1P1I - chains A and B; structure by X-ray diffraction, 2.40 A resolution.

[Chain A (and B)]
Molecule: Inositol-3-phosphate synthase
From: Saccharomyces cerevisiae
Notes: EC 5.5.1.4; chain B of this document is another copy of the same molecule, construct and numbering; everything in this record applies to it too
UniProt: P11986 (INO1_YEAST); aligned to UniProt positions 1-533 over residues 1-533 (the alignment contains insertions or deletions, so no single offset holds)
Chain sequence (533 residues; row label = number of the first residue in the row):
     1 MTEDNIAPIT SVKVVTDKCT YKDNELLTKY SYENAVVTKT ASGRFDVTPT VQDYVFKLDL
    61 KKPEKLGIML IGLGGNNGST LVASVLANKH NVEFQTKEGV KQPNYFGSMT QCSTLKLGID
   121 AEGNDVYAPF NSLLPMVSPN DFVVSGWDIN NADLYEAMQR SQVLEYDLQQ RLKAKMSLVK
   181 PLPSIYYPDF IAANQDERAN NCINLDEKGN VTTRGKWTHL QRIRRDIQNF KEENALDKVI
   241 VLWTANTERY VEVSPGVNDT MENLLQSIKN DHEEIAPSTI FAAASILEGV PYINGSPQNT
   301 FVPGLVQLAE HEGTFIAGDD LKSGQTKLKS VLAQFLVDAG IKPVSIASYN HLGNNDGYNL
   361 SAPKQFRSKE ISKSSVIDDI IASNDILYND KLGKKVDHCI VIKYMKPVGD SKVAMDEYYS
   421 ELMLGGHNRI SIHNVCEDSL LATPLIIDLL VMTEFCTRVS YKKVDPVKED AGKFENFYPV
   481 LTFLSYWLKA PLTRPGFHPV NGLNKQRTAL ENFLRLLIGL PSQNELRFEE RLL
Unresolved in the structure: 1-8, 357-375 (chain B: 1-9, 354-379)
Ligand contacts: NAD (nicotinamide-adenine-dinucleotide): Ile-71, Gly-72, Gly-74, Gly-75, Asn-76, Asn-77, Trp-147, Asp-148, Ile-149, Asn-150, Ser-184, Ile-185, Ile-191, Arg-198, Trp-243, Thr-244, Ala-245, Asn-246, Thr-247, Pro-277, Phe-281, Gly-295, Ser-296, Pro-297, Asp-320, Leu-321, Asn-354, Asn-355, Asp-356, Asp-438, Ser-439, Ala-442
Swiss-Prot annotation at these positions:
  - binding site (NAD(+)): Gly-74, Gly-75, Asn-76, Asn-77, Asp-148, Ser-184, Ile-185, Gln-195, Asp-196, Arg-198, Thr-244, Ala-245, Asn-246, Thr-247, Gly-295, Ser-296, Asp-320, Leu-321, Ser-323, Asn-354 and 7 more in UniProt
  - modified residue: Thr-48 (Phosphothreonine), Ser-177 (Phosphoserine), Ser-184 (Phosphoserine), Ser-296 (Phosphoserine), Ser-368 (Phosphoserine), Ser-374 (Phosphoserine)

[How chain A and chain B interact]
Pairs across the interface (276; chain A residue first):
  Ile-9(A) / Ser-42(B)
  Ile-9(A) / Gly-43(B)
  Thr-10(A) / Gly-43(B)
  Thr-10(A) / Phe-45(B)
  Ser-11(A) / Arg-44(B)
  Ser-11(A) / Phe-45(B)  hydrogen bond (backbone-backbone)
  Val-12(A) / Phe-45(B)
  Lys-13(A) / Arg-44(B)
  Lys-13(A) / Phe-45(B)  hydrogen bond (backbone-backbone)
  Lys-13(A) / Asp-46(B)  salt bridge
  Lys-13(A) / Val-47(B)  hydrogen bond (backbone-backbone)
  Val-14(A) / Val-47(B)  hydrophobic
  Val-15(A) / Val-47(B)  hydrogen bond (backbone-backbone)
  Val-15(A) / Pro-49(B)
  Lys-18(A) / Glu-33(B)  salt bridge
  Tyr-30(A) / Leu-526(B)
  Tyr-30(A) / Phe-528(B)  hydrophobic
  Tyr-32(A) / Asn-524(B)
  Tyr-32(A) / Leu-526(B)  hydrophobic
  Tyr-32(A) / Arg-527(B)
  Tyr-32(A) / Phe-528(B)  hydrogen bond (side chain-backbone)
  Tyr-32(A) / Glu-529(B)  hydrogen bond
  Glu-33(A) / Pro-521(B)
  Glu-33(A) / Asn-524(B)  hydrogen bond (backbone-side chain)
  Asn-34(A) / Ile-119(B)
  Asn-34(A) / Glu-529(B)  hydrogen bond
  Ala-35(A) / Leu-117(B)
  Ala-35(A) / Gly-118(B)
  Ala-35(A) / Ile-119(B)  hydrogen bond (backbone-backbone)
  Ala-35(A) / Leu-520(B)  hydrophobic
  Val-36(A) / Ile-119(B)
  Val-37(A) / Leu-117(B)  hydrophobic
  Val-37(A) / Gly-118(B)
  Val-37(A) / Ile-119(B)  hydrogen bond (backbone-backbone)
  Val-37(A) / Asp-120(B)
  Val-37(A) / Val-126(B)  hydrophobic
  Gly-43(A) / Thr-10(B)
  Gly-43(A) / Ser-11(B)
  Arg-44(A) / Ser-11(B)
  Arg-44(A) / Lys-13(B)
  Phe-45(A) / Thr-10(B)
  Phe-45(A) / Ser-11(B)  hydrogen bond (backbone-backbone)
  Phe-45(A) / Val-12(B)
  Phe-45(A) / Lys-13(B)  hydrogen bond (backbone-backbone)
  Phe-45(A) / Leu-117(B)  hydrophobic
  Phe-45(A) / Tyr-127(B)
  Phe-45(A) / Ala-128(B)  hydrophobic
  Asp-46(A) / Lys-13(B)
  Val-47(A) / Val-12(B)  hydrophobic
  Val-47(A) / Lys-13(B)  hydrogen bond (backbone-backbone)
  Val-47(A) / Val-14(B)
  Val-47(A) / Val-15(B)  hydrogen bond (backbone-backbone)
  Val-47(A) / Leu-117(B)  hydrophobic
  Val-47(A) / Leu-520(B)  hydrophobic
  Pro-49(A) / Val-15(B)
  Tyr-54(A) / Phe-528(B)  hydrophobic
  Tyr-54(A) / Leu-532(B)  hydrophobic
  Phe-56(A) / Phe-528(B)  hydrophobic
  Ser-84(A) / Met-423(B)
  Ser-84(A) / Leu-424(B)
  Phe-94(A) / Leu-424(B)
  Phe-94(A) / Gly-425(B)
  Pro-103(A) / Leu-424(B)  hydrophobic
  Asn-104(A) / Met-423(B)
  Asn-104(A) / Leu-424(B)
  Tyr-105(A) / Met-423(B)  hydrophobic
  Phe-106(A) / Gly-340(B)
  Phe-106(A) / Leu-387(B)  hydrophobic
  Phe-106(A) / Leu-392(B)  hydrophobic
  Phe-106(A) / Glu-421(B)
  Phe-106(A) / Leu-422(B)
  Phe-106(A) / Met-423(B)
  Gly-107(A) / Ala-339(B)
  Gly-107(A) / Gly-340(B)  hydrogen bond (backbone-backbone)
  Gly-107(A) / Ile-341(B)
  Ser-108(A) / Ala-339(B)
  Met-109(A) / Asp-338(B)
  Met-109(A) / Ala-339(B)  hydrogen bond (backbone-backbone)
  Cys-112(A) / Gly-340(B)
  Cys-112(A) / Asn-384(B)
  Cys-112(A) / Ile-386(B)
  Cys-112(A) / Leu-387(B)  hydrophobic
  Ser-113(A) / Val-337(B)
  Ser-113(A) / Asp-338(B)
  Ser-113(A) / Ile-386(B)
  Thr-114(A) / Ser-383(B)  hydrogen bond (side chain-backbone)
  Thr-114(A) / Asn-384(B)
  Thr-114(A) / Ile-386(B)
  Leu-117(A) / Ala-35(B)
  Leu-117(A) / Val-37(B)  hydrophobic
  Leu-117(A) / Phe-45(B)  hydrophobic
  Leu-117(A) / Val-47(B)
  Gly-118(A) / Ala-35(B)
  Gly-118(A) / Val-37(B)
  Ile-119(A) / Ala-35(B)  hydrogen bond (backbone-backbone)
  Ile-119(A) / Val-36(B)
  Ile-119(A) / Val-37(B)  hydrogen bond (backbone-backbone)
  Asp-120(A) / Val-36(B)
  Asp-120(A) / Val-37(B)
  Glu-122(A) / Gly-496(B)
  Glu-122(A) / Phe-497(B)
  Gly-123(A) / Phe-497(B)
  Asn-124(A) / Gly-496(B)
  Asn-124(A) / Phe-497(B)
  Asn-124(A) / His-498(B)  hydrogen bond (side chain-backbone)
  Asp-125(A) / Val-500(B)
  Val-126(A) / Phe-45(B)  hydrophobic
  Tyr-127(A) / Phe-45(B)
  Tyr-127(A) / Ala-382(B)
  Tyr-127(A) / Ser-383(B)
  Tyr-127(A) / Lys-505(B)
  Ala-128(A) / Phe-45(B)  hydrophobic
  Pro-129(A) / Ile-386(B)  hydrophobic
  Lys-327(A) / Phe-335(B)
  Leu-328(A) / Leu-332(B)  hydrophobic
  Leu-328(A) / Phe-335(B)  hydrophobic
  Leu-328(A) / Ile-430(B)  hydrophobic
  Val-331(A) / Val-331(B)  hydrophobic
  Val-331(A) / Phe-335(B)  hydrophobic
  Leu-332(A) / Leu-328(B)  hydrophobic
  Phe-335(A) / Lys-327(B)
  Phe-335(A) / Leu-328(B)  hydrophobic
  Phe-335(A) / Val-331(B)  hydrophobic
  Phe-335(A) / Leu-503(B)  hydrophobic
  Asp-338(A) / Met-109(B)
  Asp-338(A) / Tyr-486(B)
  Asp-338(A) / Arg-507(B)  hydrogen bond (backbone-side chain)
  Ala-339(A) / Gly-107(B)
  Ala-339(A) / Ser-108(B)
  Ala-339(A) / Met-109(B)
  Gly-340(A) / Phe-106(B)
  Gly-340(A) / Gly-107(B)  hydrogen bond (backbone-backbone)
  Gly-340(A) / Cys-112(B)
  Lys-342(A) / Phe-106(B)
  Ser-383(A) / Thr-114(B)  hydrogen bond (backbone-side chain)
  Ser-383(A) / Tyr-127(B)
  Asn-384(A) / Cys-112(B)  hydrogen bond (side chain-backbone)
  Asn-384(A) / Ser-113(B)
  Ile-386(A) / Gln-111(B)
  Ile-386(A) / Cys-112(B)
  Ile-386(A) / Ser-113(B)
  Ile-386(A) / Thr-114(B)
  Leu-387(A) / Phe-106(B)  hydrophobic
  Leu-387(A) / Cys-112(B)
  Leu-392(A) / Phe-106(B)  hydrophobic
  Glu-421(A) / Lys-101(B)  salt bridge
  Glu-421(A) / Phe-106(B)
  Leu-422(A) / Phe-106(B)
  Leu-422(A) / Leu-440(B)  hydrophobic
  Leu-422(A) / Leu-441(B)  hydrophobic
  Met-423(A) / Ser-84(B)
  Met-423(A) / Asn-104(B)
  Met-423(A) / Phe-106(B)  hydrogen bond (backbone-backbone)
  Met-423(A) / Leu-440(B)
  Met-423(A) / Thr-443(B)
  Met-423(A) / Pro-444(B)
  Leu-424(A) / Phe-94(B)
  Leu-424(A) / Pro-103(B)  hydrophobic
  Leu-424(A) / Asn-104(B)
  Leu-424(A) / Leu-164(B)  hydrophobic
  Gly-425(A) / Phe-94(B)
  Gly-425(A) / Lys-101(B)
  Gly-426(A) / Leu-440(B)
  His-427(A) / Cys-436(B)
  Asn-428(A) / Asn-434(B)  hydrogen bond
  Asn-428(A) / Val-435(B)  hydrogen bond (side chain-backbone)
  Asn-428(A) / Cys-436(B)
  Arg-429(A) / His-433(B)
  Arg-429(A) / Asn-434(B)
  Arg-429(A) / Val-435(B)  hydrogen bond (backbone-backbone)
  Ile-430(A) / Leu-328(B)  hydrophobic
  Ile-430(A) / His-433(B)
  Ile-430(A) / Asn-434(B)
  Ser-431(A) / Ser-431(B)
  Ser-431(A) / Ile-432(B)
  Ser-431(A) / His-433(B)  hydrogen bond (backbone-backbone)
  Ile-432(A) / Ser-431(B)
  His-433(A) / Arg-429(B)
  His-433(A) / Ile-430(B)
  His-433(A) / Ser-431(B)  hydrogen bond (backbone-backbone)
  Asn-434(A) / Asn-428(B)
  Asn-434(A) / Arg-429(B)
  Val-435(A) / Asn-428(B)
  Val-435(A) / Arg-429(B)  hydrogen bond (backbone-backbone)
  Cys-436(A) / His-427(B)
  Cys-436(A) / Asn-428(B)  hydrogen bond
  Glu-437(A) / Gly-426(B)
  Glu-437(A) / His-427(B)
  Leu-440(A) / Met-423(B)
  Leu-440(A) / Gly-426(B)
  Leu-441(A) / Ile-341(B)  hydrophobic
  Leu-441(A) / Leu-422(B)  hydrophobic
  Leu-441(A) / Asn-428(B)
  Pro-444(A) / Met-423(B)
  Tyr-461(A) / Leu-532(B)  hydrophobic
  Tyr-461(A) / Leu-533(B)  hydrogen bond (side chain-backbone)
  Glu-475(A) / Leu-533(B)
  Phe-477(A) / Arg-531(B)
  Phe-477(A) / Leu-532(B)  hydrophobic
  Tyr-478(A) / Glu-530(B)
  Tyr-478(A) / Arg-531(B)  hydrogen bond (backbone-backbone)
  Tyr-478(A) / Leu-533(B)  hydrophobic
  Thr-482(A) / Glu-530(B)
  Thr-482(A) / Arg-531(B)  hydrogen bond
  Phe-483(A) / Arg-531(B)
  Thr-493(A) / Glu-530(B)
  Arg-494(A) / Glu-530(B)  hydrogen bond (side chain-backbone)
  Arg-494(A) / Leu-532(B)  hydrogen bond (side chain-backbone)
  Arg-494(A) / Leu-533(B)  hydrogen bond (side chain-backbone)
  Gly-496(A) / Glu-122(B)
  Gly-496(A) / Asn-124(B)
  Phe-497(A) / Asn-124(B)
  Phe-497(A) / Glu-529(B)
  Phe-497(A) / Glu-530(B)
  His-498(A) / Asn-124(B)  hydrogen bond
  Val-500(A) / Asp-125(B)
  Val-500(A) / Arg-527(B)
  Leu-503(A) / Phe-335(B)  hydrophobic
  Asn-504(A) / Asn-504(B)
  Lys-505(A) / Tyr-127(B)  hydrogen bond
  Lys-505(A) / Glu-525(B)  salt bridge
  Lys-505(A) / Arg-527(B)
  Arg-507(A) / Asp-338(B)  hydrogen bond (side chain-backbone)
  Ala-509(A) / Asn-524(B)
  Ala-509(A) / Glu-525(B)
  Ala-509(A) / Leu-526(B)
  Ala-509(A) / Arg-531(B)
  Asn-512(A) / Gln-523(B)
  Asn-512(A) / Asn-524(B)
  Phe-513(A) / Leu-526(B)
  Leu-516(A) / Leu-526(B)  hydrophobic
  Leu-516(A) / Phe-528(B)  hydrophobic
  Ser-522(A) / Ser-522(B)  hydrogen bond
  Asn-524(A) / Tyr-32(B)
  Asn-524(A) / Glu-33(B)
  Asn-524(A) / Thr-508(B)
  Asn-524(A) / Ala-509(B)
  Asn-524(A) / Asn-512(B)  hydrogen bond (backbone-side chain)
  Asn-524(A) / Ser-522(B)
  Glu-525(A) / Lys-505(B)
  Glu-525(A) / Thr-508(B)
  Glu-525(A) / Ala-509(B)
  Leu-526(A) / Tyr-30(B)
  Leu-526(A) / Tyr-32(B)  hydrophobic
  Leu-526(A) / Phe-483(B)
  Leu-526(A) / Ala-509(B)
  Leu-526(A) / Asn-512(B)
  Leu-526(A) / Phe-513(B)
  Leu-526(A) / Leu-516(B)  hydrophobic
  Arg-527(A) / Tyr-32(B)  hydrogen bond (backbone-side chain)
  Arg-527(A) / Val-500(B)
  Phe-528(A) / Tyr-30(B)  hydrophobic
  Phe-528(A) / Tyr-32(B)  hydrogen bond (backbone-side chain)
  Phe-528(A) / Tyr-54(B)
  Phe-528(A) / Phe-56(B)  hydrophobic
  Phe-528(A) / Leu-516(B)  hydrophobic
  Glu-529(A) / Tyr-32(B)  hydrogen bond
  Glu-529(A) / Asn-34(B)  hydrogen bond
  Glu-529(A) / Phe-497(B)
  Glu-530(A) / Arg-494(B)
  Glu-530(A) / Phe-497(B)
  Arg-531(A) / Phe-477(B)
  Arg-531(A) / Tyr-478(B)  hydrogen bond (backbone-backbone)
  Arg-531(A) / Thr-482(B)  hydrogen bond
  Arg-531(A) / Phe-483(B)
  Arg-531(A) / Ala-509(B)
  Leu-532(A) / Tyr-54(B)  hydrophobic
  Leu-532(A) / Tyr-461(B)
  Leu-532(A) / Phe-477(B)  hydrophobic
  Leu-532(A) / Arg-494(B)  hydrogen bond (backbone-side chain)
  Leu-533(A) / Tyr-461(B)  hydrogen bond (backbone-side chain)
  Leu-533(A) / Asn-476(B)
  Leu-533(A) / Phe-477(B)
  Leu-533(A) / Tyr-478(B)
  Leu-533(A) / Pro-479(B)
  Leu-533(A) / Arg-494(B)  hydrogen bond (backbone-side chain)
Interface residues without a listed pair, chain A (129 interface residues in all): Ala-87, Asn-88, Lys-101, Gln-111, Leu-164, Leu-168, Val-337, Ile-341, Asp-385, Lys-391, Thr-443, Asn-476, Tyr-486, Thr-508, Leu-520, Pro-521, Gln-523
Interface residues without a listed pair, chain B (130 interface residues in all): Thr-16, Thr-48, Thr-80, Ala-87, Gln-102, Tyr-105, Gly-123, Pro-129, Leu-168, Lys-342, Asp-385, Lys-463

[Overview]
129 residues of chain A and 130 residues of chain B are in contact; the contacts include 52 hydrogen bonds and
4 salt bridges. Polar contacts include Lys-13(A)/Asp-46(B), Lys-18(A)/Glu-33(B) and Glu-421(A)/Lys-101(B).
Ligands of chain A: NAD.
Both chains are Inositol-3-phosphate synthase (Saccharomyces cerevisiae). Entry 1P1I (Crystal structure of the
NAD+-bound 1L-myo-inositol 1-phosphate synthase) was determined by X-ray diffraction, deposited together with
1P1F, 1P1H, 1P1J and 1P1K.
